Entry 8UCL (electron microscopy, 3.18 A resolution); this record covers chains b and i of the 10 polymer chains in the assembly.

== Chain b ==
Protein: Cytochrome c oxidase subunit 2
From: Komagataella pastoris
Amino-acid sequence (236 residues; row label = number of the first residue in the row):
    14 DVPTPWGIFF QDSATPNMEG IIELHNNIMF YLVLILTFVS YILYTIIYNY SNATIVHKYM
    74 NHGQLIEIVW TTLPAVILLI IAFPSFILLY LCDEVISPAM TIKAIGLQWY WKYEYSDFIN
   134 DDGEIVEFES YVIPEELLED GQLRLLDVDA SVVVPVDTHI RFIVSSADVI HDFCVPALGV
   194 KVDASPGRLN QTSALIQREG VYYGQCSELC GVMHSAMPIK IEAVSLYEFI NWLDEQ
Bound ions: dinuclear copper ion: Cys-219, Cys-223, Met-230
Small-molecule neighbours:
  - heme a (HEA): Ile-48, Pro-87, Leu-91
  - phosphatidylethanolamine (PTY): Phe-51, Ile-55, Tyr-72, Met-73, His-75, Gly-76, Leu-78, Ile-79, Val-82, Trp-83, Leu-86

== Chain i ==
Protein: Cytochrome c oxidase subunit 9
From: Komagataella pastoris
Reference sequence: A0A1G4KPQ9 (A0A1G4KPQ9_KOMPC); numbering as in UniProt (aligned over 5-60)
Amino-acid sequence (56 residues; numbered 5 to 60; the number before each row is that of its first residue):
     5 SLTRIQGSVK RRILTDISVG LTLGFGFASY WWWGVHKPTV AHRENYYIEL AKKKKA
Small-molecule neighbours: phosphatidylethanolamine (PTY): Lys-14, Ile-17, Leu-18, Ile-21

== Interface between chain b and chain i ==
Contacting residue pairs (23; chain b residue first):
  Ser-26(b) / Arg-47(i)
  Ser-26(b) / Tyr-51(i)
  Glu-32(b) / Arg-47(i)  salt bridge
  Asn-39(b) / Trp-35(i)
  Asn-39(b) / Trp-36(i)
  Asn-39(b) / His-40(i)  hydrogen bond
  Asn-40(b) / Trp-36(i)
  Met-42(b) / Trp-35(i)
  Phe-43(b) / Ala-32(i)
  Val-46(b) / Phe-31(i)
  Leu-47(b) / Leu-25(i)  hydrophobic
  Thr-50(b) / Gly-28(i)
  Phe-51(b) / Gly-24(i)
  Tyr-54(b) / Asp-20(i)
  Tyr-54(b) / Val-23(i)
  Tyr-54(b) / Gly-24(i)
  Thr-58(b) / Asp-20(i)
  Tyr-63(b) / Arg-16(i)  hydrogen bond
  His-70(b) / Val-13(i)
  Met-73(b) / Val-13(i)  hydrophobic
  Gln-210(b) / Tyr-51(i)  hydrogen bond
  Arg-211(b) / Tyr-51(i)
  Arg-211(b) / Leu-54(i)
Other interface residues (no listed pair), chain b (21 interface residues in all): Ala-27, Glu-36, Ile-79, Asp-170
Other interface residues (no listed pair), chain i (22 interface residues in all): Ile-21, Leu-27, Phe-29, Ser-33, Trp-37, Tyr-50, Lys-58

== Summary ==
The interface between chain b and chain i involves 21 residues on one side and 22 on the other; the contacts
include 3 hydrogen bonds and 1 salt bridge. Polar contacts include Glu-32(b)/Arg-47(i), Asn-39(b)/His-40(i)
and Tyr-63(b)/Arg-16(i). Phosphatidylethanolamine is bound between chain b and chain i.
Here chain b is Cytochrome c oxidase subunit 2 and chain i is Cytochrome c oxidase subunit 9, both from
Komagataella pastoris. Entry 8UCL (Komagataella pastoris Cytochrome c oxidase in complex with human VMAT2 and
Tetrabenazine) was determined by electron microscopy.
